PDB entry 6X45 | X-ray diffraction, 2.20 A resolution | chains D and A of the 6 polymer chains in the assembly

[Chain D]
Molecule: Spike protein S2'
Reference sequence: P0DTC2 (SPIKE_SARS2); numbering as in UniProt (aligned over 1168-1203)
Sequence (38 residues; each row starts with the number of its first residue):
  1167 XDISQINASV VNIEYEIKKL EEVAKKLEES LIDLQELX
Disordered / not traced: 1167
Sequence notes: acetylation (1167); engineered mutation Q1171 (Gly in P0DTC2), E1180 (Gln in P0DTC2), Y1181 (Lys in P0DTC2), K1184 (Asp in P0DTC2), K1185 (Arg in P0DTC2), E1187 (Asn in P0DTC2), K1192 (Asn in P0DTC2), E1194 (Asn in P0DTC2); amidation (1204)
Modified / non-standard residues: ACE (acetyl group) at position 1167; NH2 (amino group) at position 1204
Swiss-Prot annotation at these positions:
  - glycosylation: N1173 (N-linked (GlcNAc...) (complex) asparagine)
  - natural variant: V1176 (V1176F: In strain: Gamma/P.1, Theta/P.3 and 1 more)

[Chain A]
Molecule: Spike protein S2'
Reference sequence: P0DTC2 (SPIKE_SARS2); residue numbers follow UniProt; this construct covers 912-966
Sequence (57 residues; row label = number of the first residue in the row):
   911 XTQNVLYENQ KLIANQFNSA IGKIQDSLSS TASALGKLQD VVNQNAQALN TLVKQLX
Disordered / not traced: 911-915, 967
Sequence notes: acetylation (911); amidation (967)
Modified / non-standard residues: ACE (acetyl group) at position 911; NH2 (amino group) at position 967
Swiss-Prot annotation at these positions:
  - natural variant: D950 (D950N: In strain: Delta/B.1.617.2, Mu/B.1.621), Q954 (Q954H: In strain: Omicron/BA.1, Omicron/BA.2 and 7 more)

[How chain D and chain A interact]
Pairs across the interface - 37 pairs, chain D then chain A:
  I1169(D) with V963(A)
  N1173(D) with N960(A), hydrogen bond
  A1174(D) with A956(A); L959(A), hydrophobic; N960(A), hydrogen bond (backbone-side chain)
  S1175(D) with A956(A)
  V1176(D) with N953(A)
  V1177(D) with Q949(A); N953(A), hydrogen bond (backbone-side chain)
  N1178(D) with Q949(A)
  I1179(D) with L945(A); Q949(A), hydrogen bond (backbone-side chain)
  E1180(D) with Q949(A), hydrogen bond
  I1183(D) with A942(A); L945(A); G946(A)
  L1186(D) with T941(A); A942(A); L945(A), hydrophobic
  E1187(D) with A942(A)
  V1189(D) with L938(A), hydrophobic
  A1190(D) with Q935(A), hydrogen bond (backbone-side chain); L938(A)
  L1193(D) with I931(A); I934(A), hydrophobic; L938(A), hydrophobic
  E1194(D) with Q935(A)
  S1196(D) with F927(A)
  L1197(D) with N928(A); I931(A), hydrophobic
  I1198(D) with A924(A), hydrophobic; F927(A), hydrophobic; N928(A), hydrogen bond (backbone-side chain)
  L1200(D) with Q920(A); K921(A); A924(A), hydrophobic
  L1203(D) with Y917(A)
Also at the interface, not in a pair above, chain D (25 interface residues in all): I1172, K1191, Q1201, E1202
Also at the interface, not in a pair above, chain A (22 interface residues in all): S939, V952

[Overview]
Chain D and chain A form an interface of 25 and 22 residues respectively; the contacts include 7 hydrogen
bonds. Polar pairs include N1173(D)-N960(A), A1174(D)-N960(A) and V1177(D)-N953(A).
Chain D is Spike protein S2' and chain A is Spike protein S2'; the structure, SARS-CoV2 spike glycoprotein
N-terminal heptad repeat domain + SARS-CoV2(QEYKKEKE), was determined by X-ray diffraction.
